PDB entry 3SI4 | X-ray diffraction, 1.27 A resolution | chains L and H of the 3 polymer chains in the assembly

== Chain L ==
Name: Thrombin light chain
Source organism: Homo sapiens
Notes: EC 3.4.21.5
UniProt: P00734 (THRB_HUMAN); residues 1-14 here correspond to UniProt positions 336-349 (UniProt number = residue number + 335)
Sequence (36 residues; row label = number of the first residue in the row; a row labelled like 14A-14M holds insertion residues (14A, then the next letters in order)):
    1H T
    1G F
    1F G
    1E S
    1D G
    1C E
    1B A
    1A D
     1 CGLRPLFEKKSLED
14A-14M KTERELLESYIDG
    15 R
Unresolved in the structure: 1H, 1G, 1F, 1E, 1D, 14L-14M, 15
Curated features (UniProtKB/Swiss-Prot):
  - site: Arg15 (Cleavage)

== Chain H ==
Name: Thrombin heavy chain
Source organism: Homo sapiens
Notes: EC 3.4.21.5
UniProt: P00734 (THRB_HUMAN); the construct lacks a stretch of the UniProt sequence and is renumbered around it, so the offset changes along the chain: 16-36 = UniProt 364-384; 37-60 = UniProt 386-409; 61-77 = UniProt 419-435; 78-97 = UniProt 437-456; 7 more segments
Sequence (259 residues; numbered 16 to 247 plus 28 insertion-coded residues; 1 number in that range is skipped by the numbering (no residue carries it; nothing is unmodelled there); the number before each row is that of its first residue; a row labelled like 60A-60I holds insertion residues (60A, then the next letters in order)):
    16 IVEGSDAEIGMSPWQVMLFRK
   36A S
    37 PQELLCGASLISDRWVLTAAHCLL
60A-60I YPPWDKNFT
    61 ENDLLVRIGKHSRTRYE
   77A R
    78 NIEKISMLEKIYIHPRYNWR
   97A E
    98 NLDRDIALMKLKKPVAFSDYIHPVCLPDRETA
129A-129C ASL
   130 LQAGYKGRVTGWGNLKETWT
149A-149E ANVGK
   150 GQPSVLQVVNLPIVERPVCKDSTRIRITDNMFCAG
  184A Y
   185 KP
186A-186D DEGK
   187 RGDACEGDSGGPFVMKSP
204A-204B FN
   205 NRWYQMGIVSWGE
   219 GCD
  221A R
   222 DGKYGFYTHVFRLKKWIQKVIDQFGE
Unresolved in the structure: 148-149, 149A-149E, 247
Cystine bridges: Cys42-Cys58, Cys168-Cys182, Cys191-Cys220
Covalently attached groups: N-acetylglucosamine (NAG) linked to Asn60G
Small-molecule neighbours: UBTHR104 (B04; D-phenylalanyl-N-[(1-methylpyridinium-2-yl)methyl]-L-prolinamide): His57, Tyr60A, Trp60D, Glu97A, Asn98, Leu99, Ile174, Asp189, Ala190, Cys191, Glu192, Asp194, Ser195, Val213, Ser214, Trp215, Gly216, Glu217, Gly219, Cys220
Curated features (UniProtKB/Swiss-Prot):
  - region: Ala183 to Val200 (High affinity receptor-binding region which is also known as the TP508 peptide)
  - active site (Charge relay system): His57, Asp102, Ser195
  - glycosylation: Asn60G (N-linked (GlcNAc...) (complex) asparagine)

== How chain L and chain H interact ==
Cross-chain cystine bridges: Cys1(L)-Cys122(H)
Pairs across the interface (60):
  Cys1(L) - Pro120(H)
  Cys1(L) - Val121(H)
  Cys1(L) - Cys122(H)  disulfide
  Cys1(L) - Arg206(H)  hydrogen bond (backbone-side chain)
  Asp1A(L) - His119(H)  salt bridge
  Asp1A(L) - Arg206(H)
  Ala1B(L) - Arg206(H)  hydrogen bond (backbone-side chain)
  Gly2(L) - Trp29(H)
  Gly2(L) - Pro120(H)  hydrogen bond (backbone-backbone)
  Gly2(L) - Cys122(H)
  Gly2(L) - Arg206(H)
  Gly2(L) - Trp207(H)  hydrogen bond (backbone-backbone)
  Leu3(L) - His119(H)  hydrogen bond (backbone-side chain)
  Leu3(L) - Asn205(H)
  Leu3(L) - Arg206(H)
  Arg4(L) - Gly25(H)
  Arg4(L) - Met26(H)  hydrogen bond (side chain-backbone)
  Arg4(L) - Pro28(H)
  Arg4(L) - Trp29(H)
  Arg4(L) - Arg137(H)
  Arg4(L) - Trp207(H)
  Pro5(L) - Ser115(H)
  Pro5(L) - Asp116(H)
  Pro5(L) - His119(H)
  Leu6(L) - Ile24(H)
  Leu6(L) - Asp116(H)
  Phe7(L) - Glu23(H)
  Phe7(L) - Ile24(H)
  Phe7(L) - Gly25(H)
  Phe7(L) - Met26(H)  hydrophobic
  Glu8(L) - Lys202(H)  salt bridge
  Glu8(L) - Asn205(H)
  Glu8(L) - Trp207(H)  hydrogen bond
  Lys9(L) - His119(H)
  Asp14(L) - Glu23(H)
  Asp14(L) - Met26(H)
  Asp14(L) - Arg137(H)  salt bridge
  Asp14(L) - Trp207(H)
  Lys14A(L) - Glu23(H)  hydrogen bond (backbone-side chain)
  Thr14B(L) - Arg137(H)  hydrogen bond
  Thr14B(L) - Asn159(H)  hydrogen bond
  Glu14C(L) - Arg137(H)
  Glu14C(L) - Lys202(H)  salt bridge
  Glu14E(L) - Lys135(H)  salt bridge
  Glu14E(L) - Asn159(H)  hydrogen bond
  Glu14E(L) - Tyr184A(H)  hydrogen bond
  Leu14F(L) - Lys135(H)
  Leu14F(L) - Gly136(H)
  Leu14F(L) - Asn159(H)
  Leu14F(L) - Trp207(H)  hydrophobic
  Leu14G(L) - Pro204(H)  hydrophobic
  Ser14I(L) - Gly133(H)
  Ser14I(L) - Tyr134(H)
  Ser14I(L) - Lys135(H)  hydrogen bond (side chain-backbone)
  Tyr14J(L) - Tyr134(H)  hydrophobic
  Tyr14J(L) - Lys135(H)  hydrogen bond (side chain-backbone)
  Tyr14J(L) - Met201(H)
  Tyr14J(L) - Lys202(H)
  Tyr14J(L) - Pro204(H)
  Ile14K(L) - Tyr134(H)  hydrogen bond (backbone-side chain)
Also at the interface, not in a pair above, chain L (22 interface residues in all): Glu1C
Also at the interface, not in a pair above, chain H (26 interface residues in all): Tyr117

== Summary ==
The interface between chain L and chain H involves 22 residues on one side and 26 on the other; the contacts
include 1 disulfide bond, 15 hydrogen bonds and 5 salt bridges. Polar contacts include Asp1A(L)-His119(H),
Glu8(L)-Lys202(H) and Glu14E(L)-Lys135(H). Chain H binds UBTHR104.
Chain L is Thrombin light chain and chain H is Thrombin heavy chain, both from Homo sapiens; the structure,
Human Thrombin In Complex With UBTHR104, was determined by X-ray diffraction together with 3P17, 3QTO, 3QTV,
3QWC, 3QX5, 3SHA and 3 further entries from the same study.
